Entry 6IJR (X-ray diffraction, 2.85 A resolution); this record covers chains A and B.

Chain A:
Protein: Peroxisome proliferator-activated receptor gamma
From: Homo sapiens
UniProtKB: P37231 (PPARG_HUMAN); residues 195-477 here correspond to UniProt positions 223-505 (UniProt number = residue number + 28)
Sequence (283 residues; each row starts with the number of its first residue):
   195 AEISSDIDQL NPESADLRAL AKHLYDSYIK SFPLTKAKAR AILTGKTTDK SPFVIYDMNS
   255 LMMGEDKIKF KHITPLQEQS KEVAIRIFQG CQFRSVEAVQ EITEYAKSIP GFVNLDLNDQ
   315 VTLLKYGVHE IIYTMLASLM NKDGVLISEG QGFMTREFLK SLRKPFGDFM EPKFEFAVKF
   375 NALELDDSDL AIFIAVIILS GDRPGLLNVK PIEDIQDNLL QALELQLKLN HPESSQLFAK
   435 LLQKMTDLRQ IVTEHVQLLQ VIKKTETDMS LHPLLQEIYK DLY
Unresolved in the structure: 195-196
Covalent attachments: compound A9C linked to C285
Small-molecule neighbours: A9C (N-{[3-({[(1S,2R)-2-{[(2E)-2-cyano-4,4-dimethylpent-2-enoyl]amino}cyclopentyl]oxy}methyl)phenyl]methyl}-4-[(4-methylpiperazin-1-yl)methyl]benzamide): L255, E259, F264, H266, T268, I281, F282, G284, R288, S289, A292, I326, Y327, L330, L333, V339, L340, I341, S342, M348, L353, F363, M364, H449
Swiss-Prot annotation at these positions:
  - motif: P467 to D475 (9aaTAD)
  - binding site (rosiglitazone): Q286 to S289, H323, H449, Y473
  - cross-link: K224 (Glycyl lysine isopeptide (Lys-Gly) (interchain with G-Cter in ubiquitin))
Reported in the primary citation:
  - binding site for A9C: E259, H266, T268, I281, F282, G284, C285, R288, S289, Y327, L330, L333, L340, I341, S342, M348, L353, M364
  - conformationally variable residues (order/disorder transition): Q271 to S274
  - contacts within the chain: E259-R280 (hydrogen bond)
  - post-translational modification sites: S245 (citing earlier work)

Chain B:
Protein: 16 mer peptide from Nuclear receptor coactivator 1
Notes: EC 2.3.1.48
UniProtKB: Q15788 (NCOA1_HUMAN); residues 685-700 here = UniProt positions 685-700
Sequence (16 residues; row label = number of the first residue in the row):
   685 ERHKILHRLL QEGSPS
Unresolved in the structure: 685-686, 696-700
Swiss-Prot annotation at these positions:
  - motif: L690 to L694 (LXXLL motif 4)
  - modified residue: S698 (Phosphoserine)
  - mutagenesis: L693 to L694 (Slightly affects interactions with steroid receptors. Abolishes interactions with steroid receptors; when associated with A-636; A-637; A-752 and A-753)

How chain A and chain B interact:
Contacting residue pairs (14; chain A residue first):
  T297(A) with L693(B)
  K301(A) with L693(B)
  Q314(A) with L694(B)
  V315(A) with L690(B), hydrophobic; H691(B); L694(B)
  L318(A) with L694(B), hydrophobic
  K319(A) with H687(B), hydrogen bond
  P467(A) with I689(B)
  L468(A) with I689(B), hydrophobic
  E471(A) with H687(B); K688(B), hydrogen bond (side chain-backbone); I689(B), hydrogen bond (side chain-backbone); L690(B), hydrogen bond (side chain-backbone)
Also at the interface, not in a pair above, chain A (10 interface residues in all): L311
Also at the interface, not in a pair above, chain B (8 interface residues in all): Q695

In short:
10 residues of chain A face 8 of chain B across their interface; the contacts include 4 hydrogen bonds. Polar
contacts include K319(A)-H687(B), E471(A)-K688(B) and E471(A)-I689(B). Compound A9C is covalently linked to
C285(A). From the paper: a binding site for A9C at E259(A), H266(A) and T268(A) among others; a modification
site at S245(A).
Here chain A is Peroxisome proliferator-activated receptor gamma (Homo sapiens) and chain B is 16 mer peptide
from Nuclear receptor coactivator 1. Entry 6IJR (Human PPARgamma ligand binding domain complexed with SB1495)
was determined by X-ray diffraction, deposited together with 6IJS and 6JQ7.
